1F4Z - chain A; structure by X-ray diffraction, 1.80 A resolution.

== Chain A ==
Molecule: Bacteriorhodopsin
Organism: Halobacterium salinarum
UniProt: P02945 (BACR_HALN1); residues 5-231 here correspond to UniProt positions 18-244 (UniProt number = residue number + 13)
Amino-acid sequence (227 residues; row label = number of the first residue in the row):
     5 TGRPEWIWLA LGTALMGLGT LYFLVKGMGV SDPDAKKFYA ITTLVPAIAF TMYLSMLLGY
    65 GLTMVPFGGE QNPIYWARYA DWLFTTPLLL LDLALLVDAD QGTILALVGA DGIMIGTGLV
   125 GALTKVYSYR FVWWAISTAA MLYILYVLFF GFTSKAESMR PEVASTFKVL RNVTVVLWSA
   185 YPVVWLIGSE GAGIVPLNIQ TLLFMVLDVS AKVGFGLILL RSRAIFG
Disordered / not traced: 157-161
Sequence notes: engineered mutation Q204 (Glu217 in P02945)
Covalent attachments: retinal (RET) linked to K216
Residues lining bound ligands:
  - lipid fragment (LI1; 1-[2,6,10.14-tetramethyl-hexadecan-16-yl]-2-[2,10,14-trimethylhexadecan-16-yl]glycerol), molecule 1: A14, T17, A18, L22, L61
  - lipid fragment (LI1), molecule 2: G21, T24, L25, L28, K40, Y43, A44, T47, L48, A51, F54, A110, A114, I117, I140, A143, A144, Y147
  - lipid fragment (LI1), molecule 3: L25, V29, M32, A139, A143, L146
  - lipid fragment (LI1), molecule 4: L25, Y26, V29
  - lipid fragment (LI1), molecule 5: I52, T55, M56, Y64, T67, W80, A84, L87, F88, G113, G116, I117, G120, T121, L123, V124, L127, K129
  - lipid fragment (LI1), molecule 6: F54, L58, L62, Y133, V136, A139, I140, A143
  - lipid fragment (LI1), molecule 7: L87, F88, P91, L92, L95, I108, V112
  - lipid fragment (LI1), molecule 8: Y131, S132, F135, V136, W138, A139, L190, A196
  - lipid fragment (LI1), molecule 9: W138, V187, L190, A196, I198
  - lipid fragment (LI1), molecule 10: T142, L146, F153, F154
  - lipid fragment (LI1), molecule 11: F153, K172, R175, N176, V179, V180, S183, A184, V187
  - lipid fragment (LI1), molecule 12: I191, I198, V199
  - retinal (RET): Y83, W86, T89, T90, L93, M118, I119, G122, W138, S141, T142, M145, W182, Y185, P186, W189, D212, A215
  - 2,10,23-trimethyl-tetracosane (SQU): L19, L22, G23, Y26, V213, S214, V217, G218, L221, R225

== Summary ==
Chain A binds 12 copies of lipid fragment and 2,10,23-trimethyl-tetracosane. Retinal is covalently linked to
K216.
Chain A is Bacteriorhodopsin (Halobacterium salinarum); the structure, Bacteriorhodopsin-M photointermediate
state of the E204Q mutant at 1.8 angstrom resolution, was determined by X-ray diffraction, deposited together
with 1F50.
